Entry 7ZBF (X-ray diffraction, 2.30 A resolution); this record covers chain A.

Chain A:
Molecule: Iripin-4 serpin
From: Ixodes ricinus
Reference sequence: A0A0K8RJV9 (A0A0K8RJV9_IXORI); residues 1-376 here correspond to UniProt positions 17-392 (UniProt number = residue number + 16)
Amino-acid sequence (376 residues; numbered 1 to 376; the number before each row is that of its first residue):
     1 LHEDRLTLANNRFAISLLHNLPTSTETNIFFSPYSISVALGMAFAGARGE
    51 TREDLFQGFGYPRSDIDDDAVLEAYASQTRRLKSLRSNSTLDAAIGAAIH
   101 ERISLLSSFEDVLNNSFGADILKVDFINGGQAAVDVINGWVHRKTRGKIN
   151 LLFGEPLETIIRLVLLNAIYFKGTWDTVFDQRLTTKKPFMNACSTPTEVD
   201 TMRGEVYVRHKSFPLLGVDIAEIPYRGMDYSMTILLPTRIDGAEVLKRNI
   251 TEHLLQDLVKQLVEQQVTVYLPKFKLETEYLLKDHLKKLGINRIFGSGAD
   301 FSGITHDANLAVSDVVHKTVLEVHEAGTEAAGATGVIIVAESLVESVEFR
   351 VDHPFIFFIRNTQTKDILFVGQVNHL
Sequence notes: variant Q78 (His94 in A0A0K8RJV9), E155 (Gly171 in A0A0K8RJV9), D307 (Gly323 in A0A0K8RJV9)
Ion coordination: Ni2+: H253, D257
Curated features (UniProtKB/Swiss-Prot):
  - glycosylation (N-linked (GlcNAc...) asparagine): N88, N114, N249
Reported in the primary citation:
  - Ni2+ coordination: H253, D257
  - conformationally variable residues (loop rearrangement): A326 to A331
  - specificity-determining residues: E341 (proposed by the authors, not directly observed)
  - contacts within the chain: N167-K318 (hydrogen bond), I169-T319 (hydrogen bond)

In short:
H253 and D257 form the Ni2+ site. The paper reports Ni2+ coordination by H253 and D257; the specificity
determinant E341.
Chain A is Iripin-4 serpin (Ixodes ricinus); the structure, Crystal structure of native Iripin-4 serpin from
tick Ixodes ricinus, was determined by X-ray diffraction together with 7ZAS from the same study.
